Entry 9DQT (X-ray diffraction, 3.19 A resolution); this record covers chains A and B.

# Chain A
Name: DNA polymerase iota
Source organism: Homo sapiens
Notes: EC 2.7.7.7
UniProt: Q9UNA4 (POLI_HUMAN); residues 1-420 here correspond to UniProt positions 26-445 (UniProt number = residue number + 25)
Amino-acid sequence (420 residues; numbered 1 to 420; the number before each row is that of its first residue):
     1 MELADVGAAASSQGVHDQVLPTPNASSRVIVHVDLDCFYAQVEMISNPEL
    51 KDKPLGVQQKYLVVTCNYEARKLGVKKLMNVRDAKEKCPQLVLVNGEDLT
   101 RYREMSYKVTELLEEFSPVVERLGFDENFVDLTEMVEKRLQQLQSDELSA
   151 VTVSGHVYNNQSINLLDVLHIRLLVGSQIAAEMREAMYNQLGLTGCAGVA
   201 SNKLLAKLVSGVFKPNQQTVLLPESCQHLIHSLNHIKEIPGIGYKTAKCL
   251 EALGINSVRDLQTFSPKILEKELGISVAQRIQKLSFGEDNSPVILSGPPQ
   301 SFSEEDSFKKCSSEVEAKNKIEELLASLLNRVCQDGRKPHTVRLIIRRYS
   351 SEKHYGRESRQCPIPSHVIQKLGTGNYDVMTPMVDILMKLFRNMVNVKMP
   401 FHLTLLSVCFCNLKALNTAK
Disordered / not traced: 1-25, 349-356, 371-379, 395-403, 415-420
Ion coordination: Ca2+: Lys237, Ile239 (shared with DC17(B) of chain B)

# Chain B
Molecule: 18-nt DNA strand
Sequence (18 nucleotides; each row starts with the number of its first residue):
     1 TCAAGGGTCCTAGGACCC
Disordered / not traced: 1-3
Ion coordination: Ca2+: DC17 (shared with Lys237(A), Ile239(A) of chain A)

# Chain A / chain B interface
Contacting residue pairs (32; chain A residue first):
  Leu123(A) - DC17(B)  sugar contact
  Leu123(A) - DC18(B)  sugar contact
  Gly124(A) - DC18(B)  sugar contact
  Asp126(A) - DC18(B)  phosphate contact
  Glu127(A) - DC18(B)  phosphate contact
  Lys207(A) - DC17(B)  phosphate contact
  Lys207(A) - DC18(B)  salt bridge to the phosphate
  Lys237(A) - DC17(B)  salt bridge to the phosphate
  Ile239(A) - DC17(B)  phosphate contact
  Gly241(A) - DC16(B)  sugar contact
  Gly241(A) - DC17(B)  hydrogen bond to the phosphate
  Ile242(A) - DC17(B)  phosphate contact
  Gly243(A) - DC16(B)  hydrogen bond to the phosphate
  Gly243(A) - DC17(B)  phosphate contact
  Tyr244(A) - DC16(B)  hydrogen bond to the phosphate
  Lys245(A) - DA15(B)  sugar contact
  Lys245(A) - DC16(B)  hydrogen bond to the phosphate
  Thr246(A) - DA15(B)  phosphate contact
  Thr246(A) - DC16(B)  hydrogen bond to the phosphate
  Thr341(A) - DT11(B)  phosphate contact
  Arg343(A) - DA12(B)  hydrogen bond to the base
  Arg343(A) - DG13(B)  hydrogen bond to the base
  Glu358(A) - DG13(B)  phosphate contact
  Ser359(A) - DA12(B)  sugar contact
  Ser359(A) - DG13(B)  hydrogen bond to the phosphate
  Arg360(A) - DA12(B)  hydrogen bond to the phosphate
  Arg360(A) - DG13(B)  salt bridge to the phosphate
  Gln361(A) - DT11(B)  hydrogen bond to the phosphate
  Gln361(A) - DA12(B)  hydrogen bond to the phosphate
  Cys362(A) - DT11(B)  phosphate contact
  Pro363(A) - DT11(B)  phosphate contact
  Asn412(A) - DC10(B)  phosphate contact
Also at the interface, not in a pair above, chain A (24 interface residues in all): Pro240, Arg357
Also at the interface, not in a pair above, chain B (9 interface residues in all): DG14

# Summary
The interface between chain A and chain B involves 24 residues on one side and 9 on the other, with 11
hydrogen bonds and 3 salt bridges. Polar contacts include Arg343(A)-DA12(B), Arg343(A)-DG13(B) and
Gly241(A)-DC17(B). Lys237(A), Ile239(A) and DC17(B) coordinate Ca2+.
Chain A is DNA polymerase iota (Homo sapiens) and chain B is an 18-nt DNA strand; the structure, Binary
substrate complex of DNA polymerase iota with DNA (template A), was determined by X-ray diffraction, deposited
together with 9DDR, 9DQU, 9DR7, 9DR9, 9DRB, 9DRC and 9NJH.
